1GKQ - chains C and D of the 4 polymer chains in the assembly; structure by X-ray diffraction, 2.60 A resolution.

Chain C (and D):
Name: Hydantoinase
From: Thermus sp
Notes: EC 3.5.2.2; chain D of this document is another copy of the same molecule, construct and numbering; everything in this record applies to it too
Amino-acid sequence (458 residues; row label = number of the first residue in the row):
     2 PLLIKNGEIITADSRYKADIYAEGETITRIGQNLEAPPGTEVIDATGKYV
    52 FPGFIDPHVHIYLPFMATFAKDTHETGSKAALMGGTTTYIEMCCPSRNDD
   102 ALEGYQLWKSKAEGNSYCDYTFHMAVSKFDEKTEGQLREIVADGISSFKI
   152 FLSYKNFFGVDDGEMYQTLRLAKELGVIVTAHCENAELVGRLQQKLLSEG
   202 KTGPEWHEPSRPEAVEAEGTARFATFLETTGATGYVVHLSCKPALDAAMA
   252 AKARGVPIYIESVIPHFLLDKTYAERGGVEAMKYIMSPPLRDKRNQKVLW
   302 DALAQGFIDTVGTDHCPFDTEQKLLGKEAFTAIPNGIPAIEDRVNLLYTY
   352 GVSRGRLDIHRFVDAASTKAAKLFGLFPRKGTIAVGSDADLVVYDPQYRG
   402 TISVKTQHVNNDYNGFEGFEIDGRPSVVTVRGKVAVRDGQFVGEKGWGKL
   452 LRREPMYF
Modified residues: Lys150 (lysine nz-carboxylic acid; KCX)
Construct notes: modified residue (150)
Bound ions: Zn2+ site 1: His59, His61, Lys150, Asp315; Zn2+ site 2: Lys150, His183, His239

Interface between chain C and chain D:
Contacting residue pairs (34; chain C residue first):
  Asp163(C) with Asn186(D), hydrogen bond; Glu188(D); Arg223(D), salt bridge
  Gly164(C) with Glu188(D)
  Tyr167(C) with Leu189(D), hydrophobic; Arg192(D)
  Gln168(C) with Arg192(D)
  Asn186(C) with Asp163(D), hydrogen bond; Phe227(D)
  Glu188(C) with Asp163(D); Gly164(D)
  Leu189(C) with Tyr167(D), hydrophobic; Thr226(D); Phe227(D), hydrophobic; Thr230(D)
  Arg192(C) with Tyr167(D); Gln168(D)
  Leu193(C) with Thr230(D)
  Lys196(C) with Arg171(D)
  Ala215(C) with Thr226(D); Glu229(D)
  Glu219(C) with Arg223(D); Thr226(D)
  Arg223(C) with Asp163(D), salt bridge; Glu219(D); Arg223(D)
  Thr226(C) with Leu189(D); Ala215(D); Glu219(D)
  Phe227(C) with Asn186(D); Leu189(D), hydrophobic
  Glu229(C) with Ala215(D)
  Thr230(C) with Leu189(D); Leu193(D)
Also at the interface, not in a pair above, chain C (18 interface residues in all): Arg171
Also at the interface, not in a pair above, chain D (18 interface residues in all): Lys196

In short:
Chain C and chain D each contribute 18 residues to their interface, with 2 hydrogen bonds and 2 salt bridges.
Polar contacts include Asp163(C)-Arg223(D) and Asp163(C)-Asn186(D). His59(C), His61(C), Lys150(C) and
Asp315(C) coordinate Zn2+ site 1. Lys150(C), His183(C) and His239(C) form the Zn2+ site 2.
Chain C and chain D are both Hydantoinase (Thermus sp); the structure, D-Hydantoinase (Dihydropyrimidinase)
from Thermus sp. in space group P212121, was determined by X-ray diffraction (same publication as 1GKP).
